PDB entry 7TQV | electron microscopy, 3.43 A resolution | chains A and C of the 8 polymer chains in the assembly

== Chain A (and C) ==
Name: Uridylate-specific endoribonuclease
Organism: Severe acute respiratory syndrome coronavirus 2
Notes: EC 3.1.-.-; chain C of this document is another copy of the same molecule, construct and numbering; everything in this record applies to it too
UniProtKB: P0DTD1 (R1AB_SARS2); residues 2-347 here correspond to UniProt positions 6453-6798 (UniProt number = residue number + 6451)
Sequence (362 residues; numbered -14 to 347; the number before each row is that of its first residue; numbers below 1 keep their minus sign (Gly-14 is residue -14)):
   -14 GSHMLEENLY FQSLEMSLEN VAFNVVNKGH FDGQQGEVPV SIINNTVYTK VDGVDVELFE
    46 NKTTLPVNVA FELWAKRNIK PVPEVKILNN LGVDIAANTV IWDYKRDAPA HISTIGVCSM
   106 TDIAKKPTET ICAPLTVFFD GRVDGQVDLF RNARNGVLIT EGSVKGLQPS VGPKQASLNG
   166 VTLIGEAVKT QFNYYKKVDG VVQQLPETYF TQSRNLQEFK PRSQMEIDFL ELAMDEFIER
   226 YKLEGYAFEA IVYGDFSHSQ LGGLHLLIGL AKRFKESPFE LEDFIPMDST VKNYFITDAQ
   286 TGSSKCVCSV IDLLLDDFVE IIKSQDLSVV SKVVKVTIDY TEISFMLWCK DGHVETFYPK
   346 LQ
Disordered / not traced: -14 to -2, 347 (chain C: -14 to -2, 346-347)
Sequence notes: expression tag (-14 to 1); engineered mutation Ala235 (His6686 in P0DTD1)
Reported in the primary citation:
  - binding site for the 52-nt RNA strand: Gln19, Lys111, Lys150, Trp333, Glu340, Tyr343
  - mutagenesis - E340A: increased catalytic activity
  - mutagenesis - H235A: abolished catalytic activity
  - mutagenesis - W333A: decreased catalytic activity on ssRNA
  - mutagenesis - W333A: decreased catalytic activity on dsRNA

== Chain A / chain C interface ==
Residue-residue contacts - 43 pairs, chain A then chain C:
  Asn30(A) with Asn29(C), hydrogen bond
  Lys47(A) with Tyr33(C), hydrogen bond (backbone-side chain); Glu45(C), salt bridge
  Thr48(A) with Tyr33(C), hydrogen bond (backbone-side chain)
  Thr49(A) with Tyr33(C); Asp40(C)
  Arg91(A) with Val39(C); Asp40(C), hydrogen bond (side chain-backbone)
  Ala95(A) with Val39(C)
  Ile97(A) with Gly38(C)
  Ser242(A) with Ala172(C)
  His243(A) with Ala172(C)
  Glu265(A) with Val166(C)
  Glu267(A) with Arg62(C), salt bridge
  Phe269(A) with Val10(C); Val11(C); Gly14(C); Leu43(C)
  Ile270(A) with Val11(C); Val41(C), hydrophobic
  Pro271(A) with Glu42(C)
  Met272(A) with Val36(C), hydrophobic; Val41(C), hydrophobic
  Phe280(A) with Arg62(C); Ile64(C), hydrophobic; Asn164(C)
  Thr282(A) with Leu163(C); Asn164(C), hydrogen bond
  Asp283(A) with Leu168(C)
  Ala284(A) with Val166(C), hydrophobic; Leu168(C)
  Gln285(A) with Ile169(C); Glu171(C)
  Thr286(A) with Glu171(C), hydrogen bond (backbone-backbone); Ala172(C), hydrogen bond (backbone-backbone); Val173(C)
  Gly287(A) with Leu163(C); Leu168(C); Val173(C)
  Cys291(A) with His15(C), hydrogen bond; Ile64(C), hydrophobic
  Val292(A) with Asn12(C); Lys13(C)
Interface residues without a listed pair, chain A (28 interface residues in all): His96, Phe241, Ser244, Ser289
Interface residues without a listed pair, chain C (29 interface residues in all): Ile28, Trp59, Gly170

== Summary ==
28 residues of chain A and 29 residues of chain C are in contact; the contacts include 8 hydrogen bonds and 2
salt bridges. Polar contacts include Lys47(A)-Glu45(C), Glu267(A)-Arg62(C) and Asn30(A)-Asn29(C). The paper
reports a binding site for the 52-nt RNA strand at Gln19(A), Lys111(A) and Lys150(A) among others; E340A of
chain A increases catalytic activity; 3 substitutions were tested in all.
Chain A and chain C are both Uridylate-specific endoribonuclease (Severe acute respiratory syndrome
coronavirus 2); the structure, SARS-CoV-2 endoribonuclease Nsp15 bound to dsRNA, was determined by electron
microscopy, deposited together with 7TJ2.
